Entry 5BOX (X-ray diffraction, 2.50 A resolution); this record covers chains A and D of the 6 polymer chains in the assembly.

[Chain A (and D)]
Molecule: Putative HTH-type transcriptional regulator TrmBL2
From: Pyrococcus furiosus
Notes: chain D of this document is another copy of the same molecule, construct and numbering; everything in this record applies to it too
Reference sequence: Q8U3H1 (TMBL2_PYRFU); residue numbers follow UniProt; this construct covers 2-264
Amino-acid sequence (263 residues; row label = number of the first residue in the row):
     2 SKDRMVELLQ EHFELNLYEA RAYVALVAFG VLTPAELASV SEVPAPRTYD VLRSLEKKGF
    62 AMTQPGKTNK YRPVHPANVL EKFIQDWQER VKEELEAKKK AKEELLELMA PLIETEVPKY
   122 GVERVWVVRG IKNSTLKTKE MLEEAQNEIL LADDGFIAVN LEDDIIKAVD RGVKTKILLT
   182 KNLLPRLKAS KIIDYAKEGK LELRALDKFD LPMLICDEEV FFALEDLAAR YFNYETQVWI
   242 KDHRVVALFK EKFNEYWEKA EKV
UniProt features mapped onto this chain:
  - DNA-binding region: Leu-33 to Arg-54 (H-T-H motif)
Reported in the primary citation:
  - binding site for DNA tgm: Leu-18, Tyr-19, Pro-47, Arg-48, Tyr-50, Arg-54, Asn-70
  - binding site for the 25-nt DNA strand: Pro-47, Arg-48, Arg-54
  - conformationally variable residues (side-chain flip): Tyr-50
  - self-association interface (contacts with another copy of this molecule); pairs are residue here / residue on that copy: Arg-125/Glu-236, Arg-125, Glu-236

[Interface between chain A and chain D]
Pairs across the interface (59; chain A residue first):
  Arg-48(A) / Pro-47(D)
  Asp-51(A) / Ala-46(D)
  Arg-54(A) / Ser-40(D)
  Lys-58(A) / Ser-40(D)
  Lys-58(A) / Val-41(D)  hydrogen bond (side chain-backbone)
  Lys-58(A) / Ser-42(D)
  Lys-58(A) / Glu-43(D)  salt bridge
  Pro-112(A) / Leu-228(D)
  Leu-113(A) / Tyr-232(D)  hydrophobic
  Glu-124(A) / Arg-130(D)  salt bridge
  Arg-125(A) / Leu-225(D)
  Arg-125(A) / Glu-226(D)
  Arg-125(A) / Asp-227(D)
  Arg-125(A) / Ala-230(D)
  Arg-125(A) / Glu-236(D)  salt bridge
  Arg-125(A) / Thr-237(D)
  Val-126(A) / Val-128(D)  hydrophobic
  Val-126(A) / Leu-225(D)  hydrophobic
  Val-126(A) / Thr-237(D)
  Val-126(A) / Val-239(D)  hydrophobic
  Val-128(A) / Val-126(D)  hydrophobic
  Arg-130(A) / Glu-124(D)  salt bridge
  Asp-211(A) / Arg-245(D)  hydrogen bond (backbone-side chain)
  Leu-212(A) / Arg-245(D)
  Leu-212(A) / Leu-249(D)  hydrophobic
  Pro-213(A) / Arg-245(D)
  Phe-223(A) / Ile-241(D)  hydrophobic
  Phe-223(A) / Val-246(D)  hydrophobic
  Ala-224(A) / Arg-245(D)  hydrogen bond (backbone-side chain)
  Leu-225(A) / Arg-125(D)  hydrogen bond (backbone-side chain)
  Leu-225(A) / Val-126(D)  hydrophobic
  Leu-225(A) / Ile-241(D)  hydrophobic
  Leu-225(A) / Asp-243(D)
  Leu-225(A) / Arg-245(D)
  Glu-226(A) / Arg-125(D)  hydrogen bond (backbone-side chain)
  Glu-226(A) / Asp-243(D)  hydrogen bond (backbone-side chain)
  Glu-226(A) / His-244(D)
  Glu-226(A) / Arg-245(D)  salt bridge
  Asp-227(A) / Arg-125(D)
  Thr-237(A) / Val-126(D)
  Ile-241(A) / Phe-223(D)  hydrophobic
  Ile-241(A) / Leu-225(D)  hydrophobic
  Asp-243(A) / Leu-225(D)
  Asp-243(A) / Glu-226(D)  hydrogen bond (side chain-backbone)
  Arg-245(A) / Asp-211(D)  hydrogen bond (side chain-backbone)
  Arg-245(A) / Leu-212(D)
  Arg-245(A) / Pro-213(D)
  Arg-245(A) / Ala-224(D)  hydrogen bond (side chain-backbone)
  Arg-245(A) / Leu-225(D)
  Arg-245(A) / Glu-226(D)  salt bridge
  Val-246(A) / Phe-223(D)  hydrophobic
  Val-246(A) / Leu-225(D)  hydrophobic
  Leu-249(A) / Leu-249(D)  hydrophobic
  Leu-249(A) / Phe-250(D)  hydrophobic
  Leu-249(A) / Lys-253(D)
  Phe-250(A) / Leu-249(D)  hydrophobic
  Glu-252(A) / Lys-253(D)  salt bridge
  Lys-253(A) / Leu-249(D)
  Lys-253(A) / Glu-252(D)  salt bridge
Interface residues without a listed pair, chain A (32 interface residues in all): Leu-109, Val-123, Val-239, Glu-256
Interface residues without a listed pair, chain D (36 interface residues in all): Tyr-235, Glu-256

[Overview]
The interface between chain A and chain D involves 32 residues on one side and 36 on the other; the contacts
include 9 hydrogen bonds and 8 salt bridges. Polar contacts include Lys-58(A)/Glu-43(D), Glu-124(A)/Arg-130(D)
and Arg-125(A)/Glu-236(D). The paper reports a binding site for DNA tgm at Leu-18(A), Tyr-19(A) and Pro-47(A)
among others; a binding site for the 25-nt DNA strand at Pro-47(A), Arg-48(A) and Arg-54(A).
Chain A and chain D are both Putative HTH-type transcriptional regulator TrmBL2 (Pyrococcus furiosus); the
structure, Structure of TrmBL2, an archaeal chromatin protein, shows a novel mode of DNA binding, was
determined by X-ray diffraction together with 5BPD, 5BPI and 5BQT from the same study.
